6EZN - chains A and G of the 8 polymer chains in the assembly; structure by electron microscopy, 3.30 A resolution.

Chain A:
Protein: Dolichyl-diphosphooligosaccharide--protein glycosyltransferase subunit 1
From: Saccharomyces cerevisiae (strain ATCC 204508 / S288c)
Notes: EC 2.4.99.18
UniProtKB: P41543 (OST1_YEAST); numbering as in UniProt (aligned over 1-476)
Amino-acid sequence (476 residues; row label = number of the first residue in the row):
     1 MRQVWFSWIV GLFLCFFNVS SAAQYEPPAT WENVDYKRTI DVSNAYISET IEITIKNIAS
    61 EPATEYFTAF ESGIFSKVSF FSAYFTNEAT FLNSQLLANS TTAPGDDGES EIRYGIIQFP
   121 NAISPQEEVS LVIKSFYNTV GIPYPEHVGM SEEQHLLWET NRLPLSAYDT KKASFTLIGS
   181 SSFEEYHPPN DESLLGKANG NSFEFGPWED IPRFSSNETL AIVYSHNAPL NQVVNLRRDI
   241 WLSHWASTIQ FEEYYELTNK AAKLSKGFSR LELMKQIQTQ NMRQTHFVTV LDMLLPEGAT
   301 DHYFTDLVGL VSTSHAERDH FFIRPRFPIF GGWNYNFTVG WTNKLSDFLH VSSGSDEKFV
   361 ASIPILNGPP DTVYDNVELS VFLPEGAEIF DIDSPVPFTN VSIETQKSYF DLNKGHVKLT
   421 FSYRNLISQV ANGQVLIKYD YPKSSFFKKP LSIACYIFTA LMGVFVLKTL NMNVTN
Disordered / not traced: 1-24, 99-110, 475-476
Glycans and other covalent adducts: N-acetylglucosamine (NAG) linked to Asn-336, Asn-400
Small-molecule neighbours: palmitoyl-linoleoyl phosphatidylcholine (CPL; 1-palmitoyl-2-linoleoyl-sn-glycero-3-phosphocholine): Trp-241, Gln-250, Glu-252, Tyr-409, Phe-410, Ile-453, Tyr-456, Ile-457
From the paper describing this entry:
  - post-translational modification sites: Asn-336, Asn-400

Chain G:
Protein: Dolichyl-diphosphooligosaccharide--protein glycosyltransferase subunit WBP1
From: Saccharomyces cerevisiae (strain ATCC 204508 / S288c)
Notes: EC 2.4.99.18
UniProtKB: P33767 (OSTB_YEAST); residue numbers follow UniProt; this construct covers 1-430
Amino-acid sequence (430 residues; each row starts with the number of its first residue):
     1 MRTDWNFFFC ILLQAIFVVG TQTSRTLVLY DQSTEPLEEY SVYLKDLEQR NYKLEYLDIN
    61 STSTTVDLYD KEQRLFDNII VFPTKGGKNL ARQIPVKQLI KFFENEGNIL CMSSPGAVPN
   121 TIRLFLNELG IYPSPKGHVI RDYFSPSSEE LVVSSNHLLN KYVYNARKSE DFVFGESSAA
   181 LLENREQIVP ILNAPRTSFT ESKGKCNSWT SGSQGFLVVG FQNLNNARLV WIGSSDFLKN
   241 KNQDSNQEFA KELLKWTFNE KSVIKSVHAV HSHADGTSYD EEPYKIKDKV IYSVGFSEWN
   301 GEEWLPHIAD DIQFELRQVD PYYRLTLSPS GNDSETQYYT TGEFILPDRH GVFTFLTDYR
   361 KIGLSFTTDK DVKAIRHLAN DEYPRSWEIS NSWVYISAIC GVIVAWIFFV VSFVTTSSVG
   421 KKLETFKKTN
Disordered / not traced: 1-24, 419-430
Glycans and other covalent adducts: N-acetylglucosamine (NAG) linked to Asn-60, Asn-332
UniProt features mapped onto this chain:
  - glycosylation (N-linked (GlcNAc...) asparagine): Asn-60, Asn-332
From the paper describing this entry:
  - post-translational modification sites: Asn-60, Asn-332

Chain A / chain G interface:
Contacting residue pairs (5; chain A residue first):
  Tyr-144(A) with Asp-70(G); Lys-71(G)
  Glu-146(A) with Glu-72(G)
  His-147(A) with Glu-72(G)
  Tyr-186(A) with Gln-73(G), hydrogen bond
Other interface residues (no listed pair), chain A (5 interface residues in all): Pro-145

In short:
5 residues of chain A face 4 of chain G across their interface; the contacts include 1 hydrogen bond. The
hydrogen-bonded pair is Tyr-186(A)/Gln-73(G). Bound to chain A: palmitoyl-linoleoyl phosphatidylcholine.
Covalently linked N-acetylglucosamine: at Asn-336(A) and Asn-400(A). N-acetylglucosamine is covalently linked
to Asn-60(G) and Asn-332(G). From the paper: modification sites Asn-336(A), Asn-400(A) and Asn-60(G) among
others.
Here chain A is Dolichyl-diphosphooligosaccharide--protein glycosyltransferase subunit 1 and chain G is
Dolichyl-diphosphooligosaccharide--protein glycosyltransferase subunit WBP1, both from Saccharomyces
cerevisiae (strain ATCC 204508 / S288c). Entry 6EZN (Cryo-EM structure of the yeast oligosaccharyltransferase
(OST) complex) was determined by electron microscopy.
